PDB entry 7NYY | electron microscopy, 6.80 A resolution (low resolution: residue-level contacts below are approximate; hydrogen-bond / salt-bridge calls are withheld) | chains A and C of the 8 polymer chains in the assembly

[Chain A]
Protein: Chromosome partition protein MukB
From: Photorhabdus thracensis
UniProtKB: A0A0F7LRY2 (A0A0F7LRY2_9GAMM); residue numbers follow UniProt; this construct covers 1-1482
Sequence (1482 residues; numbered 1 to 1482; the number before each row is that of its first residue):
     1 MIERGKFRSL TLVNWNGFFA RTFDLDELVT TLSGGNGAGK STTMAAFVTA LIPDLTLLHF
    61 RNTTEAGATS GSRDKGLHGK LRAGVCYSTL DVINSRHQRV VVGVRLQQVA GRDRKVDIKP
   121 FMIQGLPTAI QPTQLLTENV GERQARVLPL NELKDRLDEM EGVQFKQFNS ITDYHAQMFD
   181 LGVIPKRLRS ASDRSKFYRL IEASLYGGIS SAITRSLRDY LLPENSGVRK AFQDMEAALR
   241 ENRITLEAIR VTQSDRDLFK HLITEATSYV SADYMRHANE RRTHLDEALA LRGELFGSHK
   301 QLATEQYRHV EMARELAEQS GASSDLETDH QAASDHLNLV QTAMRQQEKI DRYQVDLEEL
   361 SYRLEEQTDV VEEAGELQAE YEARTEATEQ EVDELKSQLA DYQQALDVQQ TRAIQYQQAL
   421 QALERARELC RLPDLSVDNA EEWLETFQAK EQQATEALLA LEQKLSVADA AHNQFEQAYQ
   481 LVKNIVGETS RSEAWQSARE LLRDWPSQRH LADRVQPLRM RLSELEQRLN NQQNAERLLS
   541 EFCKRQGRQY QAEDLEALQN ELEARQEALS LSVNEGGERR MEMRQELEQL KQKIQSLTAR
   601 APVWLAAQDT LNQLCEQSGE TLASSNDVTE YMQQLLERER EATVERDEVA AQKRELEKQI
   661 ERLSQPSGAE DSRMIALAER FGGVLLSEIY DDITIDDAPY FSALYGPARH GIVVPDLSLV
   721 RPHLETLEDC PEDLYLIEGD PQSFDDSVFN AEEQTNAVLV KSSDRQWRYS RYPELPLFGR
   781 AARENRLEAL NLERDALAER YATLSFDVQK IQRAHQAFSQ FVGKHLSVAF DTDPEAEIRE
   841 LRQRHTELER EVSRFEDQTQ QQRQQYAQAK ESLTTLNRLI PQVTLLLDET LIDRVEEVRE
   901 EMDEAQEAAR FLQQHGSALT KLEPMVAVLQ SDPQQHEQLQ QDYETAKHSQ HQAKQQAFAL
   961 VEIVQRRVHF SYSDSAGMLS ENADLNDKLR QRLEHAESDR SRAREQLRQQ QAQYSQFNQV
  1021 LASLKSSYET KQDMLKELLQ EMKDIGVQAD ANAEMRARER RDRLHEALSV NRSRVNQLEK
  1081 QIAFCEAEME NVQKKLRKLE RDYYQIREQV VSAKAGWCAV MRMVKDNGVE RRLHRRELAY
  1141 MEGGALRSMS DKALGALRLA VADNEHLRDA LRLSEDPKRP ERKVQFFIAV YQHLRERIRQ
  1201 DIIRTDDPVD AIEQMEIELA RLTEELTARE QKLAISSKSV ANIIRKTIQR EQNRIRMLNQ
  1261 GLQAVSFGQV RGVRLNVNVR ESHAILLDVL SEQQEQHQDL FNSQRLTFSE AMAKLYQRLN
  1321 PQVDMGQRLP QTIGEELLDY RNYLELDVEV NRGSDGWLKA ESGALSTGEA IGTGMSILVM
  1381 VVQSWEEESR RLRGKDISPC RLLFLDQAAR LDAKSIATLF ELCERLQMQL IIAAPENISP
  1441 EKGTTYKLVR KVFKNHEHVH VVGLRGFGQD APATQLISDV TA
Unresolved in the structure: 1, 1469-1482
Sequence notes: engineered mutation Gln1407 (Glu in A0A0F7LRY2)
Small-molecule neighbours: 4'-phosphopantetheine (PNS): Leu285, Leu289, Gly293
From the paper describing this entry:
  - mutagenesis - E1407Q: decreased catalytic activity (citing earlier work)
  - mutagenesis - S1366R, D1406A: abolished growth

[Chain C]
Protein: Chromosome partition protein MukF
From: Photorhabdus thracensis
UniProtKB: A0A0F7LMQ4 (A0A0F7LMQ4_9GAMM); numbering as in UniProt (aligned over 1-440)
Sequence (440 residues; each row starts with the number of its first residue):
     1 MSEYSQTVPE LVSWARKNDF SISLPVERLA FLMAIAVLNS ERLDGEMSEG ELIDAFREVC
    61 KGFEQTAESV AVRANNAIND MVRQKLLNRF TSELADGNAI YRLTPLGISI SDYYIRQREF
   121 STLRLSMQLS IVANELHRAA EAAEEGGDEF HWHRNVFAPL KYSVAEIFDS IDMSQRLMDE
   181 QQNFVKEDIA ALLNQDWQAA IANCEQLLSE TSGTLRELQD TLEAAGDKLQ ANLLRIQDAN
   241 MGSGGSELVD KLVFDLQSKL DRIISWGQQA IDLWIGYDRH VHKFIRTAID MDKNRIFSQR
   301 LRQSVQHYFD NPWTLTVANA ERLLDMRDEE LALRNEEVTG ELPLELEYEE FSEINDQLAA
   361 MIEKALLVYQ QEQRPLDLGA VLRDYLAQHP LPRHFDVARI LVDQAVRLGV AEADFSGLPA
   421 EWLAINDYGA KVQAHVIDTY
Unresolved in the structure: 1-9, 23-118

[Chain A / chain C interface]
Contacting residue pairs (46; chain A residue first):
  Arg21(A) - Asp414(C)
  Gln131(A) - Pro419(C)
  Thr133(A) - Gly417(C)
  Thr133(A) - Pro419(C)
  Gln134(A) - Leu418(C)
  Asn139(A) - Ser416(C)
  Arg143(A) - Glu412(C)
  Gln144(A) - Phe415(C)
  Ala145(A) - Phe415(C)
  Ala145(A) - Ser416(C)
  Glu1436(A) - Asp403(C)
  Ser1439(A) - Phe395(C)
  Ser1439(A) - Arg399(C)
  Pro1440(A) - Phe395(C)
  Glu1441(A) - Phe395(C)
  Tyr1446(A) - Gln433(C)
  Lys1447(A) - Val402(C)
  Lys1447(A) - Asp403(C)
  Lys1451(A) - Val406(C)
  Lys1451(A) - Arg407(C)
  Lys1451(A) - Gly409(C)
  Lys1451(A) - Val410(C)
  Phe1453(A) - Val410(C)
  Phe1453(A) - Glu412(C)
  Phe1453(A) - Phe415(C)
  His1458(A) - Asp414(C)
  His1458(A) - Phe415(C)
  His1460(A) - Ala411(C)
  His1460(A) - Asp414(C)
  Val1462(A) - Val406(C)
  Val1462(A) - Val432(C)
  Val1462(A) - Gln433(C)
  Gly1463(A) - Trp422(C)
  Gly1463(A) - Val432(C)
  Gly1463(A) - Gln433(C)
  Leu1464(A) - Trp422(C)
  Leu1464(A) - Lys431(C)
  Leu1464(A) - Val432(C)
  Arg1465(A) - Trp422(C)
  Arg1465(A) - Ala430(C)
  Arg1465(A) - Lys431(C)
  Gly1466(A) - Gly429(C)
  Gly1466(A) - Ala430(C)
  Phe1467(A) - Phe395(C)
  Phe1467(A) - Ala430(C)
  Phe1467(A) - Lys431(C)
Other interface residues (no listed pair), chain A (32 interface residues in all): Phe19, Ala20, Asp24, Thr137, Thr1444, Thr1445, Val1449, Val1461
Other interface residues (no listed pair), chain C (27 interface residues in all): Ala398, Ile425, Tyr428, Ala434, Thr439

[Overview]
Chain A and chain C form an interface of 32 and 27 residues respectively. Bound to chain A:
4'-phosphopantetheine. From the paper: S1366R and D1406A of chain A abolish growth; E1407Q of chain A reduces
catalytic activity.
Chain A is Chromosome partition protein MukB and chain C is Chromosome partition protein MukF, both from
Photorhabdus thracensis; the structure, Cryo-EM structure of the MukBEF monomer, was determined by electron
microscopy (same publication as 7NYW, 7NYX, 7NYZ, 7NZ0, 7NZ2, 7NZ3 and 7NZ4).
